PDB entry 6TIU | X-ray diffraction, 3.57 A resolution | chains D and E of the 5 polymer chains in the assembly

# Chain D
Protein: Tubulin beta-1 chain
From: Drosophila melanogaster
Reference sequence: Q24560 (TBB1_DROME); numbering as in UniProt (aligned over 1-447)
Amino-acid sequence (447 residues; each row starts with the number of its first residue):
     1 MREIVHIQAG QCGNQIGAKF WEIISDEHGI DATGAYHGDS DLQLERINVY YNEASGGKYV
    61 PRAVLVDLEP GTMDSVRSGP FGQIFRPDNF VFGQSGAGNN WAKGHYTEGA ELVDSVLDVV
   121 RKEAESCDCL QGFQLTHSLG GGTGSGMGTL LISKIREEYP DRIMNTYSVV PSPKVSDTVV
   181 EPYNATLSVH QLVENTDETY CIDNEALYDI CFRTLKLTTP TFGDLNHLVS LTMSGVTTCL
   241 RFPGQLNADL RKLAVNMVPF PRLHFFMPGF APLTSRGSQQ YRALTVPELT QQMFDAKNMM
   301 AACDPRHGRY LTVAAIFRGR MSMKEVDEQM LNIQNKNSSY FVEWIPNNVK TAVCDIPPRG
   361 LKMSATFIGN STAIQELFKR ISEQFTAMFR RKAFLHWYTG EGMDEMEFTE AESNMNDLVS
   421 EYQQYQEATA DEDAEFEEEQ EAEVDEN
Unresolved in the structure: 279-282, 432-447
Differences from the reference sequence: engineered mutation Phe222 (Tyr in Q24560)
Residues lining bound ligands: GTP (guanosine-5'-triphosphate): Gly10, Gln11, Cys12, Gln15, Ile16, Asp67, Glu69, Gly96, Ala97, Gly98, Asn99, Ser138, Gly140, Gly141, Gly142, Thr143, Gly144, Val169, Pro171, Val175, Ser176, Glu181, Asn204, Leu207, Phe222, Leu225, Asn226
UniProt features mapped onto this chain:
  - binding site (GTP): Gln11, Glu69, Ser138, Gly142, Thr143, Gly144, Asn204, Asn226
  - binding site (Mg(2+)): Glu69
  - modified residue (Phosphoserine): Ser40, Ser339

# Chain E
Protein: Stathmin-4
From: Rattus norvegicus
Reference sequence: P63043 (STMN4_RAT); residues 4-145 here correspond to UniProt positions 48-189 (UniProt number = residue number + 44)
Amino-acid sequence (143 residues; each row starts with the number of its first residue):
     3 MADMEVIELN KATSGQSWEV ILKPPSFDGV PEFNASLPRR RDPSLEEIQK KLEAAEERRK
    63 YQEAELLKHL AEKREHEREV IQKAIEENNN FIKMAKEKLA QKMESNKENR EAHLAAMLER
   123 LQEKDKHAEE VRKNKELKEE ASR
Unresolved in the structure: 3, 31-43, 144-145
Differences from the reference sequence: initiating methionine (3); engineered mutation Ala4 (Ser48 in P63043), Trp20 (Phe64 in P63043); conflict Ala14 (Cys58 in P63043)
UniProt features mapped onto this chain:
  - modified residue: Ser46 (Phosphoserine)

# How chain D and chain E interact
Contacting residue pairs (24):
  Tyr106(D) with His129(E), hydrogen bond; Ala130(E), hydrophobic; Val133(E), hydrophobic; Arg134(E), hydrogen bond (backbone-side chain)
  Thr107(D) with Lys137(E)
  Ala110(D) with Arg134(E)
  Ser153(D) with Leu123(E)
  Lys154(D) with Asp127(E), salt bridge
  Arg156(D) with Met119(E)
  Glu157(D) with Leu120(E); Leu123(E); Gln124(E), hydrogen bond (side chain-backbone); Asp127(E)
  Pro160(D) with Met119(E), hydrophobic
  Gln191(D) with Lys126(E)
  Thr399(D) with Lys140(E)
  Gly400(D) with Lys140(E)
  Glu401(D) with Val133(E); Lys137(E), salt bridge
  Gly402(D) with Val133(E); Asn136(E); Lys137(E)
  Glu407(D) with His129(E), salt bridge; Val133(E)
Interface residues without a listed pair, chain D (18 interface residues in all): Glu108, Glu194, Asn195, Met403
Interface residues without a listed pair, chain E (14 interface residues in all): Leu116

# Overview
18 residues of chain D and 14 residues of chain E are in contact, with 3 hydrogen bonds and 3 salt bridges.
Polar pairs include Lys154(D)-Asp127(E), Glu401(D)-Lys137(E) and Glu407(D)-His129(E). Ligands of chain D: GTP.
Here chain D is Tubulin beta-1 chain (Drosophila melanogaster) and chain E is Stathmin-4 (Rattus norvegicus).
Entry 6TIU (Drosophila GTP-tubulin Y222F mutant) was determined by X-ray diffraction (same publication as
6TIS, 6TIY and 6TIZ).
